Entry 7WVE (electron microscopy, 3.11 A resolution); this record covers chains A and F of the 4 polymer chains in the assembly.

# Chain A
Molecule: Toll-like receptor 3
Organism: Homo sapiens
UniProt: O15455 (TLR3_HUMAN); residue numbers follow UniProt; this construct covers 27-697
Amino-acid sequence (680 residues; row label = number of the first residue in the row):
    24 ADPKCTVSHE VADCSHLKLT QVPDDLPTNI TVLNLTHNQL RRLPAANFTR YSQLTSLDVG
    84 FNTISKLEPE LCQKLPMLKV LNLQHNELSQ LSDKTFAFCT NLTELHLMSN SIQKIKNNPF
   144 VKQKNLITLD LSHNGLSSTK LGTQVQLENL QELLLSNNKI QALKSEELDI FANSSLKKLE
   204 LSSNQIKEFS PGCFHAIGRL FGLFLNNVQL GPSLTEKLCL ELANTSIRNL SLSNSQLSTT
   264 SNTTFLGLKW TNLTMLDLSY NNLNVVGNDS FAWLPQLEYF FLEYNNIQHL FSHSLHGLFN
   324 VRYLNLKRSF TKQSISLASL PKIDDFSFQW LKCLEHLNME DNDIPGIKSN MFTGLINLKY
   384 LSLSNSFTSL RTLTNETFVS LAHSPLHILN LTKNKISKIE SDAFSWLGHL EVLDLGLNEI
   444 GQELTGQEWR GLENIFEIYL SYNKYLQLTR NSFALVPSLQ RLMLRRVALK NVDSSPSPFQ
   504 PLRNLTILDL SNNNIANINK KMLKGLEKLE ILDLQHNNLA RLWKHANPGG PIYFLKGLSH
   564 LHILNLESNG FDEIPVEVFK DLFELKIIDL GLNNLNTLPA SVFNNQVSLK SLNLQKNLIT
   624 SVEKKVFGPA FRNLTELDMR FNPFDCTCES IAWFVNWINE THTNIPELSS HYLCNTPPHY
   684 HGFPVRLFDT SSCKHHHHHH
Disordered / not traced: 24-28, 688-703
Differences from the reference sequence: expression tag (24-26, 698-703); engineered mutation Lys523 (Asp in O15455), Lys524 (Asp in O15455), Lys527 (Glu in O15455)
Curated features (UniProtKB/Swiss-Prot):
  - glycosylation (N-linked (GlcNAc...) asparagine): Asn52, Asn57, Asn70, Asn124, Asn196, Asn247, Asn252, Asn265, Asn275, Asn291, Asn398, Asn413, Asn507, Asn636, Asn662
  - natural variant: Ser134 (S134P: No effect on IFNL1 induction), Arg251 (R251G: No effect on IFNL1 induction), Pro554 (P554S: In IMD83)
  - mutagenesis: Cys95 (C95A: Reduced response to ds-RNA), Cys122 (C122A: Reduced response to ds-RNA), Asn196 (N196G: Reduced expression levels; when associated with R-247), Asn247 (N247R: Reduced response to ds-RNA. Reduced expression levels; when associated with G-196), His539 (H539A: No effect; H539E: Loss of RNA binding. Constitutive activation of NF-kappa-B), Asn541 (N541A: Loss of RNA binding. Abolishes activation of NF-kappa-B)
Disulfides: Cys95-Cys122, Cys649-Cys677

# Chain F
Molecule: 46-nt RNA strand
Sequence (46 nucleotides; each row starts with the number of its first residue):
     1 IIIIIIIIII IIIIIIIIII IIIIIIIIII IIIIIIIIII IIIIII

# Chain A / chain F interface
Contacting residue pairs (25):
  Gln62(A) - I42(F)  base contact
  Arg64(A) - I42(F)  sugar contact
  Arg64(A) - I43(F)  phosphate contact
  Arg65(A) - I43(F)  hydrogen bond to the phosphate
  Arg65(A) - I44(F)  salt bridge to the phosphate
  Thr86(A) - I43(F)  sugar contact
  Ser88(A) - I44(F)  sugar contact
  Lys89(A) - I45(F)  salt bridge to the phosphate
  Arg489(A) - I23(F)  hydrogen bond to the phosphate
  Arg489(A) - I24(F)  salt bridge to the phosphate
  Asn515(A) - I22(F)  phosphate contact
  Asn515(A) - I23(F)  hydrogen bond to the phosphate
  Asn517(A) - I21(F)  hydrogen bond to the sugar
  Asn517(A) - I22(F)  sugar contact
  His539(A) - I22(F)  salt bridge to the phosphate
  Asn540(A) - I21(F)  sugar contact
  Asn541(A) - I20(F)  hydrogen bond to the sugar
  Asn541(A) - I21(F)  sugar contact
  Ser571(A) - I21(F)  hydrogen bond to the phosphate
  Ser571(A) - I22(F)  hydrogen bond to the phosphate
  Asn572(A) - I20(F)  sugar contact
  Asn572(A) - I21(F)  sugar contact
  Gly573(A) - I20(F)  phosphate contact
  Gly573(A) - I21(F)  phosphate contact
  Asn597(A) - I20(F)  phosphate contact
Interface residues without a listed pair, chain A (20 interface residues in all): Glu110, Ser112, Ala543, Leu595
Interface residues without a listed pair, chain F (10 interface residues in all): I41

# Overview
Chain A and chain F form an interface of 20 and 10 residues respectively; the contacts include 7 hydrogen
bonds and 4 salt bridges. Polar contacts include Asn517(A)-I21(F), Asn541(A)-I20(F) and Arg65(A)-I43(F). From
UniProt: 6 mutagenesis sites on chain A.
Chain A is Toll-like receptor 3 (Homo sapiens) and chain F is a 46-nt RNA strand; the structure, CT-mut
(D523K,D524K,E527K) TLR3-poly(I:C) complex, was determined by electron microscopy (same publication as 7WV3,
7WV4, 7WV5 and 7WVJ).
